5MPE - chains T and S of the 13 polymer chains in the assembly; structure by electron microscopy, 4.50 A resolution (low resolution: residue-level contacts below are approximate; hydrogen-bond / salt-bridge calls are withheld).

# Chain T
Name: 26S proteasome regulatory subunit RPN12
Organism: Saccharomyces cerevisiae (strain ATCC 204508 / S288c)
UniProt: P32496 (RPN12_YEAST); residue numbers follow UniProt; this construct covers 1-274
Amino-acid sequence (274 residues; row label = number of the first residue in the row):
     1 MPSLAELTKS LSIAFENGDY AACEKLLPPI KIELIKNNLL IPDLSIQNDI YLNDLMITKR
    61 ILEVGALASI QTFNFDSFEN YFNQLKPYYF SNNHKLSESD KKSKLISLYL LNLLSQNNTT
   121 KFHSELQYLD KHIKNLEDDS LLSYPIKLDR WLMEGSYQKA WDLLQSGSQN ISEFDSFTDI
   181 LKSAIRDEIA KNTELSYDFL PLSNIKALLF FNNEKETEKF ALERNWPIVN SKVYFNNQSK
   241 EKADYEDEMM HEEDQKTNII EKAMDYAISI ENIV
Disordered / not traced: 1-6, 273-274

# Chain S
Name: 26S proteasome regulatory subunit RPN3
Organism: Saccharomyces cerevisiae (strain ATCC 204508 / S288c)
UniProt: P40016 (RPN3_YEAST); numbering as in UniProt (aligned over 1-523)
Amino-acid sequence (523 residues; each row starts with the number of its first residue):
     1 MASTAVMMDV DSSGVNDLHH SEKKYAEEDQ VQELLKVLNE ISKTTLTLDP RYIWRSLKDL
    61 SSLRNQELLN AETLCFTVNV LYPDSSSFKK NLLKFITSNH KSSVPGSAEL RNSYPASFYS
   121 VNTEKKTIEV TAEINCFMHL LVQLFLWDSK ELEQLVEFNR KVVIPNLLCY YNLRSLNLIN
   181 AKLWFYIYLS HETLARSSEE INSDNQNIIL RSTMMKFLKI ASLKHDNETK AMLINLILRD
   241 FLNNGEVDSA SDFISKLEYP HTDVSSSLEA RYFFYLSKIN AIQLDYSTAN EYIIAAIRKA
   301 PHNSKSLGFL QQSNKLHCCI QLLMGDIPEL SFFHQSNMQK SLLPYYHLTK AVKLGDLKKF
   361 TSTITKYKQL LLKDDTYQLC VRLRSNVIKT GIRIISLTYK KISLRDICLK LNLDSEQTVE
   421 YMVSRAIRDG VIEAKINHED GFIETTELLN IYDSEDPQQV FDERIKFANQ LHDEYLVSMR
   481 YPEDKKTQQN EKSENGENDD DTLDGDLMDD MSDISDLDDL GFL
Disordered / not traced: 1-17, 493-523
Curated features (UniProtKB/Swiss-Prot):
  - modified residue: Ala-2 (N-acetylalanine), Ser-454 (Phosphoserine)

# Chain T / chain S interface
Residue-residue contacts (66; chain T residue first):
  Leu-44(T) with Asn-205(S); Ile-208(S)
  Ser-45(T) with Asn-205(S)
  Ile-46(T) with Asn-205(S)
  Gln-47(T) with Ile-201(S)
  Asn-92(T) with Ile-201(S); Asp-204(S); Asn-205(S)
  Asn-93(T) with Glu-199(S); Glu-200(S); Ile-201(S); Asp-204(S)
  Thr-120(T) with Gln-283(S)
  His-123(T) with Ile-282(S); Leu-284(S); Arg-382(S)
  Ser-124(T) with Val-247(S); Asp-248(S)
  Leu-126(T) with Arg-382(S)
  Gln-127(T) with Gly-245(S); Val-247(S); Ile-282(S); Gln-378(S)
  Tyr-128(T) with Gly-245(S)
  Asp-130(T) with Gln-378(S)
  Lys-134(T) with Leu-372(S)
  Asp-149(T) with Arg-382(S)
  Arg-150(T) with Val-381(S); Arg-382(S); Ser-385(S)
  Met-153(T) with Arg-382(S); Ser-385(S); Arg-425(S)
  Glu-154(T) with Arg-384(S); Ser-385(S); Ile-388(S); Met-422(S)
  Gly-155(T) with Tyr-421(S); Arg-425(S)
  Ser-156(T) with Met-422(S)
  Tyr-157(T) with Tyr-421(S); Arg-428(S)
  Gln-158(T) with Gln-417(S); Thr-418(S); Tyr-421(S)
  Asn-192(T) with Ser-424(S); Arg-425(S); Arg-428(S)
  Leu-195(T) with Lys-435(S)
  Ser-196(T) with Ile-427(S); Lys-435(S); Ile-436(S)
  Tyr-197(T) with Ile-436(S); His-438(S)
  Phe-199(T) with Glu-439(S)
  Asn-204(T) with His-438(S)
  Leu-208(T) with Gln-417(S); Glu-420(S); Tyr-421(S)
  Phe-210(T) with Tyr-421(S)
  Lys-262(T) with Gln-458(S); Asp-462(S)
  Asp-265(T) with Lys-466(S)
  Tyr-266(T) with Asp-462(S); Ile-465(S); Lys-466(S)
Interface residues without a listed pair, chain T (41 interface residues in all): Phe-90, Lys-95, Leu-152, Lys-159, Glu-188, Ile-189, Ala-207, Ile-259
Interface residues without a listed pair, chain S (40 interface residues in all): Asn-244, Glu-246, Ser-415, Gln-459

# In short
41 residues of chain T and 40 residues of chain S are in contact.
Chain T is 26S proteasome regulatory subunit RPN12 and chain S is 26S proteasome regulatory subunit RPN3, both
from Saccharomyces cerevisiae (strain ATCC 204508 / S288c); the structure, 26S proteasome in presence of ATP
(s2), was determined by electron microscopy (same publication as 5MP9, 5MPA, 5MPB, 5MPC and 5MPD).
